PDB entry 2W6F | X-ray diffraction, 6.00 A resolution (low resolution: residue-level contacts below are approximate; hydrogen-bond / salt-bridge calls are withheld) | chains A and G of the 7 polymer chains in the assembly

[Chain A]
Protein: ATP synthase subunit alpha heart isoform, mitochondrial
From: Bos taurus
Notes: EC 3.6.3.14
UniProtKB: P19483 (ATPA1_BOVIN); residues -42 to 510 here correspond to UniProt positions 1-553 (UniProt number = residue number + 43)
Amino-acid sequence (553 residues; row label = number of the first residue in the row; numbers below 1 keep their minus sign (Met-42 is residue -42)):
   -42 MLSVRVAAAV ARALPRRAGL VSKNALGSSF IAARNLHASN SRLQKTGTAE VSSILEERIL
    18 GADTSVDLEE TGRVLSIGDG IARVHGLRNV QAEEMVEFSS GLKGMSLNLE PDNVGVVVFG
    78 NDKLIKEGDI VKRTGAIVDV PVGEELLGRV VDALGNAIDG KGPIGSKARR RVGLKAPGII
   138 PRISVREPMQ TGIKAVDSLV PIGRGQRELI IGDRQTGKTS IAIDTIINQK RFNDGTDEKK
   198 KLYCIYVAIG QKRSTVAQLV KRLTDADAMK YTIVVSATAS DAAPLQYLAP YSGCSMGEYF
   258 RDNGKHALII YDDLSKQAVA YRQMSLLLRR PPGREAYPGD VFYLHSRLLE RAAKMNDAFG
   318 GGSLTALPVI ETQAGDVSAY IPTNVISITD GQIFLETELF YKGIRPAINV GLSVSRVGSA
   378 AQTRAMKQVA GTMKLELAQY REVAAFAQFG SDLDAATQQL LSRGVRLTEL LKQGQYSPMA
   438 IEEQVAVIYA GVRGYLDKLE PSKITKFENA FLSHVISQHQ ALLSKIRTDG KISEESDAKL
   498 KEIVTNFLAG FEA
Not modelled in the structure: -42 to 23
Swiss-Prot annotation at these positions:
  - binding site (ATP): Gln172, Gly174, Lys175, Thr176, Ser177, Gln430, Gln432
  - binding site (Mg(2+)): Thr176, Asp269
  - site: Ser370 (Required for activity)
  - modified residue: Gln1 (Pyrrolidone carboxylic acid), Ser10 (Phosphoserine), Ser22 (Phosphoserine), Ser33 (Phosphoserine), Ser63 (Phosphoserine), Lys80 (N6-acetyllysine), Lys83 (N6-acetyllysine), Lys89 (N6-acetyllysine), Thr91 (Phosphothreonine), Lys118 (N6-acetyllysine), Ser123 (Phosphoserine), Lys124 (N6-acetyllysine), Ser141 (Phosphoserine), Arg161 (Omega-N-methylarginine), Lys187 (N6-acetyllysine), Lys196 (N6-acetyllysine), Lys197 (N6-acetyllysine), Lys218 (N6-acetyllysine), Lys262 (N6-acetyllysine), Lys384 (N6-acetyllysine) and 6 more in UniProt
  - glycosylation: Ser33 (O-linked (GlcNAc) serine)

[Chain G]
Protein: ATP synthase subunit gamma, mitochondrial
From: Bos taurus
Notes: EC 3.6.3.14
UniProtKB: P05631 (ATPG_BOVIN); residues -24 to 273 here correspond to UniProt positions 1-298 (UniProt number = residue number + 25)
Amino-acid sequence (298 residues; numbered -24 to 273; the number before each row is that of its first residue; numbers below 1 keep their minus sign (Met-24 is residue -24)):
   -24 MFSRAGVAGL SAWTVQPQWI QVRNMATLKD ITRRLKSIKN IQKITKSMKM VAAAKYARAE
    36 RELKPARVYG VGSLALYEKA DIKTPEDKKK HLIIGVSSDR GLCGAIHSSV AKQMKSEAAN
    96 LAAAGKEVKI IGVGDKIRSI LHRTHSDQFL VTFKEVGRRP PTFGDASVIA LELLNSGYEF
   156 DEGSIIFNRF RSVISYKTEE KPIFSLDTIS SAESMSIYDD IDADVLRNYQ EYSLANIIYY
   216 SLKESTTSEQ SARMTAMDNA SKNASEMIDK LTLTFNRTRQ AVITKELIEI ISGAAALD
Not modelled in the structure: -24 to 0, 45-76, 91-208, 273
Swiss-Prot annotation at these positions:
  - modified residue: Lys14 (N6-acetyllysine), Lys24 (N6-succinyllysine), Lys30 (N6-acetyllysine), Lys90 (N6-acetyllysine), Ser121 (Phosphoserine), Lys129 (N6-acetyllysine), Lys172 (N6-acetyllysine), Lys245 (N6-succinyllysine)

[How chain A and chain G interact]
Residue-residue contacts - 8 pairs, chain A then chain G:
  Arg291(A) with Leu262(G)
  Glu355(A) with Lys11(G)
  Phe403(A) with Lys18(G); Ser22(G); Met25(G)
  Phe406(A) with Ile19(G)
  Asp409(A) with Val26(G); Lys30(G)
Other interface residues (no listed pair), chain A (10 interface residues in all): Arg286, Gly290, Glu292, Ala293, Ala402
Other interface residues (no listed pair), chain G (11 interface residues in all): Ile258, Ile265, Leu272

[Overview]
Chain A and chain G form an interface of 10 and 11 residues respectively. UniProt lists 7 ATP-binding residues
and Mg2+-binding residues Thr176(A) and Asp269(A) on chain A.
Chain A is ATP synthase subunit alpha heart isoform, mitochondrial and chain G is ATP synthase subunit gamma,
mitochondrial, both from Bos taurus; the structure, Low resolution structures of bovine mitochondrial
F1-ATPase during controlled dehydration: Hydration State 2, was determined by X-ray diffraction (same
publication as 2W6E, 2W6G, 2W6H, 2W6I and 2W6J).
